Entry 1FZ5 (X-ray diffraction, 2.40 A resolution); this record covers chains C and D of the 6 polymer chains in the assembly.

# Chain C (and D)
Name: Methane monooxygenase component A, beta chain
Source organism: Methylococcus capsulatus
Notes: EC 1.14.13.25; chain D of this document is another copy of the same molecule, construct and numbering; everything in this record applies to it too
UniProtKB: P18798 (MEMB_METCA); residue numbers follow UniProt; this construct covers 1-389
Chain sequence (389 residues; numbered 1 to 389; the number before each row is that of its first residue):
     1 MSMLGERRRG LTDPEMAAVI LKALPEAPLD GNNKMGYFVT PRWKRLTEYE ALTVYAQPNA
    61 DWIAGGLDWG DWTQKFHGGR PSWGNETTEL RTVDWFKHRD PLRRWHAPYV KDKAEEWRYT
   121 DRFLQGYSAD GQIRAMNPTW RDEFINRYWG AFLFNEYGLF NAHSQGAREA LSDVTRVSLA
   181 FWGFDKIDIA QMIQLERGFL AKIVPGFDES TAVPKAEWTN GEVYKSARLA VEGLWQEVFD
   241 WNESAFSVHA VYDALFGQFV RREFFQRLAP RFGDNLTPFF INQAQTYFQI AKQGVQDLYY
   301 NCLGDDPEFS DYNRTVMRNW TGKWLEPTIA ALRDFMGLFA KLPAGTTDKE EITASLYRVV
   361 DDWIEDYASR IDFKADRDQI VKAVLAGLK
Not modelled in the structure: 1 (chain D: 1, 388-389)
Differences from the reference sequence: conflict R370 (Ala in P18798)
Bound ions: Ca2+ near D348 (its only coordinating residue here)

# Interface between chain C and chain D
Contacting residue pairs (63):
  M3(C) - P25(D)
  M3(C) - E26(D)
  M3(C) - A27(D)
  M3(C) - P28(D)
  L4(C) - L21(D)  hydrophobic
  L11(C) - T12(D)
  T12(C) - L11(D)
  P14(C) - P14(D)
  P14(C) - A18(D)
  A18(C) - P14(D)
  L21(C) - L4(D)  hydrophobic
  P25(C) - M3(D)
  E26(C) - M3(D)
  A27(C) - M3(D)
  P28(C) - M3(D)
  K111(C) - R118(D)
  D112(C) - R118(D)  salt bridge
  D112(C) - R122(D)  salt bridge
  E115(C) - E115(D)
  E115(C) - R118(D)  salt bridge
  E115(C) - R122(D)  salt bridge
  E116(C) - Y119(D)
  E116(C) - R122(D)  salt bridge
  R118(C) - K111(D)
  R118(C) - D112(D)  salt bridge
  R118(C) - E115(D)  salt bridge
  Y119(C) - E116(D)
  Y119(C) - Y119(D)  hydrophobic
  Y119(C) - Q283(D)
  R122(C) - D112(D)  salt bridge
  R122(C) - E115(D)  salt bridge
  R122(C) - E116(D)  salt bridge
  R122(C) - T286(D)
  F123(C) - N282(D)
  G126(C) - Q289(D)
  A129(C) - Q289(D)
  D130(C) - Q258(D)  hydrogen bond
  D130(C) - R262(D)  salt bridge
  D130(C) - Q285(D)
  D130(C) - Q289(D)  hydrogen bond
  Q132(C) - Q266(D)
  R134(C) - R262(D)
  R134(C) - R358(D)
  R134(C) - D362(D)  salt bridge
  Q258(C) - D130(D)  hydrogen bond
  R262(C) - D130(D)  salt bridge
  R262(C) - R134(D)
  Q266(C) - Q132(D)
  Q266(C) - N275(D)  hydrogen bond
  P270(C) - P270(D)  hydrophobic
  P270(C) - N275(D)
  N275(C) - Q266(D)  hydrogen bond
  N275(C) - P270(D)
  P278(C) - N275(D)
  N282(C) - F123(D)
  Q283(C) - Y119(D)
  Q285(C) - D130(D)
  T286(C) - R122(D)
  Q289(C) - G126(D)
  Q289(C) - A129(D)
  Q289(C) - D130(D)  hydrogen bond
  R358(C) - R134(D)
  D362(C) - R134(D)  salt bridge
Interface residues without a listed pair, chain C (41 interface residues in all): A17, L24, F279, K292
Interface residues without a listed pair, chain D (41 interface residues in all): A17, L24, P278, F279, K292

# Overview
Chain C and chain D each contribute 41 residues to their interface; the contacts include 6 hydrogen bonds and
14 salt bridges. Polar pairs include D112(C)-R118(D), D112(C)-R122(D) and E115(C)-R118(D).
Chain C and chain D are both Methane monooxygenase component A, beta chain (Methylococcus capsulatus); the
structure, Methane monooxygenase hydroxylase, form II crystallized anaerobically from reduced enzyme, was
determined by X-ray diffraction together with 1FYZ, 1FZ0, 1FZ1, 1FZ2, 1FZ3 and 1FZ4 from the same study.
